6CVL - chains B and E of the 5 polymer chains in the assembly; structure by X-ray diffraction, 2.95 A resolution.

== Chain B ==
Protein: MetI transmembrane subunit
Source organism: Escherichia coli (strain K12)
UniProt: P31547 (METI_ECOLI); residue numbers follow UniProt; this construct covers 1-215
Amino-acid sequence (215 residues; numbered 1 to 215; the number before each row is that of its first residue):
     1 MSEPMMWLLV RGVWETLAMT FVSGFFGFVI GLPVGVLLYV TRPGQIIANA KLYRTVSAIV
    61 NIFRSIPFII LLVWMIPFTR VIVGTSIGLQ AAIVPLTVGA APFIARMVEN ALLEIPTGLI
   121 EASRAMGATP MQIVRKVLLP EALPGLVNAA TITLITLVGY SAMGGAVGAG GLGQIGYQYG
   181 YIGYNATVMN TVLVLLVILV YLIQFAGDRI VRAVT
Reported in the primary citation:
  - specificity-determining residues: Phe-103, Met-107, Tyr-160, Met-163 (proposed by the authors, not directly observed)

== Chain E ==
Protein: MetQ periplasmic binding protein
Source organism: Escherichia coli (strain K12)
UniProt: P28635 (METQ_ECOLI); residues 34-259 here = UniProt positions 34-259
Amino-acid sequence (226 residues; row label = number of the first residue in the row):
    34 KVGVIVGAEQ QVAEVAQKVA KDKYGLDVEL VTFNDYVLPN EALSKGDIDA NAFQHKPYLD
    94 QQLKDRGYKL VAVGNTFVYP IAGYSKKIKS LDELQDGSQV AVPNDPTNLG RSLLLLQKVG
   154 LIKLKDGVGL LPTVLDVVEN PKNLKIVELE APQLPRSLDD AQIALAVINT TYASQIGLTP
   214 AKDGIFVEDK ESPYVALIVT REDNKDAENV KKFVQAYQSD EVYEAA
Differences from the reference sequence: engineered mutation Ala-229 (Asn in P28635)
Reported in the primary citation:
  - mutagenesis - N229A (20-fold): decreased binding to d-methionine
  - mutagenesis - N229A: decreased binding to d-semet

== Interface between chain B and chain E ==
Contacting residue pairs (20; chain B residue first):
  Ile-76(B) / Leu-71(E)  hydrophobic
  Arg-80(B) / Ala-75(E)
  Arg-80(B) / Lys-78(E)
  Arg-80(B) / Asp-80(E)  salt bridge
  Thr-85(B) / Asp-80(E)  hydrogen bond
  Ser-86(B) / Asp-80(E)  hydrogen bond (backbone-side chain)
  Ile-87(B) / Lys-34(E)
  Ile-87(B) / Phe-66(E)  hydrophobic
  Ile-87(B) / Asp-80(E)
  Ala-166(B) / Thr-65(E)
  Ala-166(B) / Phe-66(E)
  Ala-166(B) / Asn-67(E)  hydrogen bond (backbone-backbone)
  Val-167(B) / Leu-71(E)  hydrophobic
  Gly-168(B) / Val-64(E)
  Gly-168(B) / Thr-65(E)  hydrogen bond (backbone-backbone)
  Gln-174(B) / Val-39(E)
  Gln-174(B) / Thr-65(E)
  Gln-178(B) / Gln-43(E)  hydrogen bond
  Tyr-181(B) / Gln-186(E)  hydrogen bond
  Tyr-181(B) / Arg-189(E)  hydrogen bond
Also at the interface, not in a pair above, chain B (14 interface residues in all): Val-73, Tyr-177, Tyr-179
Also at the interface, not in a pair above, chain E (17 interface residues in all): Glu-47, Glu-74, Ile-81, Pro-185

== Summary ==
Chain B and chain E form an interface of 14 and 17 residues respectively, with 7 hydrogen bonds and 1 salt
bridge. Among the polar pairs are Arg-80(B)/Asp-80(E), Thr-85(B)/Asp-80(E) and Ser-86(B)/Asp-80(E). The paper
reports that N229A of chain E reduces binding to d-methionine; specificity determinants Phe-103(B), Met-107(B)
and Tyr-160(B) among others.
Chain B is MetI transmembrane subunit and chain E is MetQ periplasmic binding protein, both from Escherichia
coli (strain K12); the structure, Crystal structure of the Escherichia coli ATPgS-bound MetNI methionine ABC
transporter in complex with its MetQ ..., was determined by X-ray diffraction.
